Entry 6GWP (X-ray diffraction, 2.28 A resolution); this record covers chains A and B of the 3 polymer chains in the assembly.

# Chain A
Name: Plasminogen Activator Inhibitor-1
From: Homo sapiens
UniProt: P05121 (PAI1_HUMAN); residues 1-379 here correspond to UniProt positions 24-402 (UniProt number = residue number + 23)
Sequence (379 residues; each row starts with the number of its first residue):
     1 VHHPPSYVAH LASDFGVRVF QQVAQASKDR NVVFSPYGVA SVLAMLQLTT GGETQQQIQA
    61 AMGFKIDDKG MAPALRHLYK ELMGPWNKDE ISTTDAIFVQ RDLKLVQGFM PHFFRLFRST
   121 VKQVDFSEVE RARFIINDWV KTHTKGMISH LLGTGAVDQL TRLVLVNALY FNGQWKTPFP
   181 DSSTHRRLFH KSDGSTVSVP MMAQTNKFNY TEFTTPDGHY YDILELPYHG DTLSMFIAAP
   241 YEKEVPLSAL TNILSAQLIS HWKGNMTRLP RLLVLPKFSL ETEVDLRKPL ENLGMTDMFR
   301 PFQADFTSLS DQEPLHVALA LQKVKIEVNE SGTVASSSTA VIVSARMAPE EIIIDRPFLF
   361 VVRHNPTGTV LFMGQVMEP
Not modelled in the structure: 1-5, 334-339
Sequence notes: engineered mutation H150 (Asn173 in P05121), T154 (Lys177 in P05121), P301 (Gln324 in P05121), L319 (Gln342 in P05121), I354 (Met377 in P05121)
Swiss-Prot annotation at these positions:
  - site: R346, M347 (Reactive bond)
  - glycosylation (N-linked (GlcNAc...) asparagine): N209, N265, N329

# Chain B
Name: VHH-2g-42
From: Vicugna pacos
Notes: antibody fragment or engineered binder
Sequence (116 residues; numbered 1 to 116; the number before each row is that of its first residue):
     1 QVQLVESGGG LVQPGGRLRL SCAASGFTFR TYAMQWYRQS PGTERELVAA ISNIGGVTDY
    61 GDSVKGRFTI SRDNAKTTVY LEMNSLKPED TATYYCSAVR LPQRYWGRGT QVTVSS
Not modelled in the structure: 116

# How chain A and chain B interact
Residue-residue contacts (27; chain A residue first):
  E212(A) - T31(B)
  E212(A) - N53(B)
  E212(A) - R100(B)  salt bridge
  F213(A) - S52(B)
  F213(A) - N53(B)
  F213(A) - I54(B)
  T214(A) - T31(B)  hydrogen bond (side chain-backbone)
  T214(A) - A33(B)
  T214(A) - S52(B)
  T214(A) - N53(B)  hydrogen bond (backbone-side chain)
  T215(A) - A33(B)
  P216(A) - A33(B)
  P216(A) - Q35(B)  hydrogen bond (backbone-side chain)
  P216(A) - A50(B)
  P216(A) - I51(B)
  P216(A) - V57(B)
  D217(A) - L101(B)
  G218(A) - R100(B)
  G218(A) - L101(B)  hydrogen bond (backbone-backbone)
  H219(A) - L101(B)
  Y220(A) - R100(B)
  I253(A) - V57(B)  hydrophobic
  L258(A) - G55(B)
  H261(A) - G55(B)
  W262(A) - I54(B)
  N265(A) - R30(B)
  N265(A) - I54(B)
Interface residues without a listed pair, chain A (16 interface residues in all): T211, E242
Interface residues without a listed pair, chain B (17 interface residues in all): Y32, T58, D59, V99

# Overview
16 residues of chain A face 17 of chain B across their interface; the contacts include 4 hydrogen bonds and 1
salt bridge. Polar contacts include E212(A)-R100(B), T214(A)-T31(B) and T214(A)-N53(B).
Chain A is Plasminogen Activator Inhibitor-1 (Homo sapiens) and chain B is VHH-2g-42 (Vicugna pacos); the
structure, Crystal Structure of Stabilized Active Plasminogen Activator Inhibitor-1 (PAI-1-stab) in Complex
with Two Inhibitory Nanobodies (VHH-2g-42 ..., was determined by X-ray diffraction (same publication as 6GWN
and 6GWQ).
